8WH9 - chains F and I of the 11 polymer chains in the assembly; structure by electron microscopy, 3.31 A resolution.

== Chain F ==
Molecule: Histone H4
Organism: Arabidopsis thaliana
UniProtKB: P59259 (H4_ARATH); residues 0-102 here correspond to UniProt positions 1-103 (UniProt number = residue number + 1)
Chain sequence (103 residues; numbered 0 to 102; the number before each row is that of its first residue; numbering starts at 0):
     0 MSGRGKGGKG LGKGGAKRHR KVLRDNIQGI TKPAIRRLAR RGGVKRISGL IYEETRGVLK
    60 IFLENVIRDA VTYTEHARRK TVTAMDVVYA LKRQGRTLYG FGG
Disordered / not traced: 0-16, 101-102
Curated features (UniProtKB/Swiss-Prot):
  - DNA-binding region: Lys16 to Lys20

== Chain I ==
Molecule: sense strand (147-nt DNA)
Sequence (147 nucleotides; numbered 1 to 147; the number before each row is that of its first residue):
     1 ATCGAGAATC CCGGTGCCGA GGCCGCTCAA TTGGTCGTAG ACAGCTCTAG CACCGCTTAA
    61 ACGCACGTAC GCGCTGTCCC CCGCGTTTAA CCGCCCAAGG GGATTACTCC CTAGTCTCCA
   121 GGCACGTGTC AGATATATAC ATCCGAT
Disordered / not traced: 1-4, 147

== How chain F and chain I interact ==
Pairs across the interface - 13 pairs, chain F then chain I:
  Arg23(F) - DA90(I)  salt bridge to the phosphate
  Arg35(F) - DC82(I)  salt bridge to the phosphate
  Arg45(F) - DC81(I)  sugar contact
  Arg45(F) - DC82(I)  phosphate contact
  Ile46(F) - DC81(I)  sugar contact
  Ile46(F) - DC82(I)  hydrogen bond to the phosphate
  Ser47(F) - DC81(I)  phosphate contact
  Gly48(F) - DC81(I)  hydrogen bond to the phosphate
  Arg78(F) - DG102(I)  phosphate contact
  Lys79(F) - DG101(I)  salt bridge to the phosphate
  Lys79(F) - DG102(I)  hydrogen bond to the phosphate
  Thr80(F) - DG101(I)  phosphate contact
  Thr80(F) - DG102(I)  phosphate contact
Interface residues without a listed pair, chain F (11 interface residues in all): Arg39, Lys44
Interface residues without a listed pair, chain I (7 interface residues in all): DG83, DA103

== In short ==
11 residues of chain F and 7 residues of chain I are in contact; the contacts include 3 hydrogen bonds and 3
salt bridges. Polar contacts include Ile46(F)-DC82(I), Gly48(F)-DC81(I) and Lys79(F)-DG102(I). UniProt lists a
DNA-binding region on chain F.
Chain F is Histone H4 (Arabidopsis thaliana) and chain I is sense strand (147-nt DNA); the structure,
Structure of DDM1-nucleosome complex in ADP-BeFx state, was determined by electron microscopy, deposited
together with 8WH5, 8WH8, 8WHA and 8WHB.
